PDB entry 3WA7 | X-ray diffraction, 1.70 A resolution | chain A

[Chain A]
Molecule: tannase
Organism: Lactobacillus plantarum
Notes: EC 3.1.1.20
Amino-acid sequence (477 residues; row label = number of the first residue in the row):
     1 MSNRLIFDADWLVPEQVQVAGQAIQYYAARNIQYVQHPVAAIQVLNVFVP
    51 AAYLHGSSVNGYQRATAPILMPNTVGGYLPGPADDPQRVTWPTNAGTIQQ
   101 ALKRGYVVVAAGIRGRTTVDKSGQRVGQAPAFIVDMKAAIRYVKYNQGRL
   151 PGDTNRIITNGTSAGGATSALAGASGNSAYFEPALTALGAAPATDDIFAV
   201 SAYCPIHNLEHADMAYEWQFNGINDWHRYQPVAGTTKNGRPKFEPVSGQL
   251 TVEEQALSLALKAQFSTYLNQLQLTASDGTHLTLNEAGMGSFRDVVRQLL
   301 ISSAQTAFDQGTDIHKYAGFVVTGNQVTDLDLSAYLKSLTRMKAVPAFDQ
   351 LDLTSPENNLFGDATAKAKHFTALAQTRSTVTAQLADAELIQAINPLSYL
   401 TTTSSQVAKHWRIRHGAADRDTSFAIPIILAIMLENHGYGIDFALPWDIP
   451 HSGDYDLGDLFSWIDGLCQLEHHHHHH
Not modelled in the structure: 1-3, 471-477
Modified / non-standard residues: Mse-1 (selenomethionine); Mse-71, Mse-136, Mse-214, Mse-289, Mse-342, Mse-433 (selenomethionine; parent Met)

[Summary]
Chain A is tannase (Lactobacillus plantarum); the structure, Crystal structure of selenomethionine-labeled
tannase from Lactobacillus plantarum in the orthorhombic crystal, was determined by X-ray diffraction (same
publication as 3WA6).
